Entry 8Q85 (electron microscopy, 3.97 A resolution); this record covers chains U and V of the 12 polymer chains in the assembly.

# Chain U
Protein: DASH complex subunit DAM1
Source organism: Saccharomyces cerevisiae
UniProtKB: P53267 (DAM1_YEAST); residues 1-343 here = UniProt positions 1-343
Chain sequence (343 residues; row label = number of the first residue in the row):
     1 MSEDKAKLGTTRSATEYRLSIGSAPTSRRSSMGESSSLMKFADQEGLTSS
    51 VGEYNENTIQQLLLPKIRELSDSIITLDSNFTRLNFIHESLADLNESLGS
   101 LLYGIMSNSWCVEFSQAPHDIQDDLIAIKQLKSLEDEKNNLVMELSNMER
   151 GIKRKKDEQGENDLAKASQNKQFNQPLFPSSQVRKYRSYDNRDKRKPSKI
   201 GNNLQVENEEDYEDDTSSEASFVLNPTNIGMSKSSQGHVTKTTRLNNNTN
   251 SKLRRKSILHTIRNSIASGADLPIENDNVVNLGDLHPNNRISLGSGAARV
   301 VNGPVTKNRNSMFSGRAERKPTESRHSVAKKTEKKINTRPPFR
Disordered / not traced: 1-56, 152-343
Curated features (UniProtKB/Swiss-Prot):
  - modified residue: Ser-2 (N-acetylserine), Ser-20 (Phosphoserine), Ser-31 (Phosphoserine), Ser-257 (Phosphoserine), Ser-265 (Phosphoserine), Ser-292 (Phosphoserine)
  - mutagenesis: Asn-80 (N80Y: Cold sensitive), Cys-111 (C111Y: In DAM1-1; produces abnormal spindles resulting in growth arrest at 34 degrees Celsius)
From the paper describing this entry:
  - mutagenesis - Y17E/L19E/I21E: unchanged growth
  - mutagenesis - Y17E/L19E/I21E/I258A/L259A/I262A: abolished growth
  - post-translational modification sites: Ser-20 (citing earlier work)

# Chain V
Protein: DASH complex subunit DUO1
Source organism: Saccharomyces cerevisiae
UniProtKB: P53168 (DUO1_YEAST); residues 1-247 here = UniProt positions 1-247
Chain sequence (247 residues; each row starts with the number of its first residue):
     1 MSEQSQLDDSTIDKLIPQIFNEMRSNLNNTTNKFPKSTGGGASDNISANS
    51 NSIRSFNSITTQSLLKESESLDKITAMIKNVTAALKNNLPVYVNQVHEVC
   101 KSTNSILDSWINIHSQAGYIHKLMSDQTYLKLINDRLHNENVNTNDEDGS
   151 TLHNVIALKKKEILDLRQKLENRKGEKDAAPAKPPNQGLNPRYGVQSGRR
   201 PVPSAGISNNGRVRKTHVPASKRPSGIPRVTNRWTKPTASSSRKMFR
Disordered / not traced: 1-59, 177-247
Curated features (UniProtKB/Swiss-Prot):
  - modified residue: Ser-2 (N-acetylserine)
  - mutagenesis: Glu-67 (E67K: In DUO1-1; produces abnormal spindles resulting in growth arrest at 37 degrees Celsius; when associated with V-157), Ala-117 (A117T: In DUO1-2; produces abnormal spindles resulting in growth arrest at 37 degrees Celsius; when associated with I-124), Met-124 (M124I: In DUO1-2; produces abnormal spindles resulting in growth arrest at 37 degrees Celsius; when associated with T-117), Ala-157 (A157V: In DUO1-1; produces abnormal spindles resulting in growth arrest at 37 degrees Celsius; when associated with K-67)

# Chain U / chain V interface
Contacting residue pairs (30):
  Gln-60(U) / Lys-66(V)
  Phe-81(U) / Leu-89(V)  hydrophobic
  Phe-81(U) / Tyr-92(V)  hydrophobic
  Phe-81(U) / Val-93(V)  hydrophobic
  His-88(U) / Val-99(V)
  Leu-91(U) / Cys-100(V)  hydrophobic
  Leu-91(U) / Thr-103(V)
  Asn-95(U) / Val-99(V)
  Asn-95(U) / Thr-103(V)  hydrogen bond
  Asn-95(U) / Ile-106(V)
  Leu-101(U) / Trp-110(V)  hydrophobic
  Leu-102(U) / Ile-106(V)  hydrophobic
  Leu-102(U) / Ile-113(V)  hydrophobic
  Pro-118(U) / Leu-123(V)  hydrophobic
  Pro-118(U) / Tyr-129(V)
  Ile-121(U) / Gln-116(V)
  Ile-121(U) / Tyr-119(V)  hydrophobic
  Asp-123(U) / Leu-152(V)
  Asp-124(U) / Leu-152(V)
  Ile-128(U) / Asp-126(V)
  Gln-130(U) / Ile-156(V)
  Leu-131(U) / Lys-159(V)
  Leu-134(U) / Ile-163(V)  hydrophobic
  Glu-137(U) / Ile-163(V)
  Lys-138(U) / Glu-162(V)  salt bridge
  Lys-138(U) / Ile-163(V)
  Lys-138(U) / Leu-166(V)
  Glu-144(U) / Leu-170(V)
  Leu-145(U) / Leu-170(V)  hydrophobic
  Leu-145(U) / Arg-173(V)
Also at the interface, not in a pair above, chain U (28 interface residues in all): Leu-63, Leu-84, Leu-98, Gln-116, Leu-125, Ala-127, Lys-129, Leu-141, Met-148
Also at the interface, not in a pair above, chain V (30 interface residues in all): Leu-71, Gln-95, Val-96, Ile-120, Lys-122, Ile-133, Val-155

# In short
Chain U and chain V form an interface of 28 and 30 residues respectively; the contacts include 1 hydrogen bond
and 1 salt bridge. Polar pairs include Lys-138(U)/Glu-162(V) and Asn-95(U)/Thr-103(V). The paper reports that
Y17E/L19E/I21E/I258A/L259A/I262A of chain U abolish growth; a modification site at Ser-20(U).
Here chain U is DASH complex subunit DAM1 and chain V is DASH complex subunit DUO1, both from Saccharomyces
cerevisiae. Entry 8Q85 (Outer kinetochore Dam1 protomer monomer Ndc80-Nuf2 coiled-coil complex) was determined
by electron microscopy (same publication as 8Q84).
